PDB entry 6T5T | X-ray diffraction, 1.70 A resolution | chains A and S of the 3 polymer chains in the assembly

Chain A:
Molecule: Piwi protein AF_1318
Organism: Archaeoglobus fulgidus (strain ATCC 49558 / VC-16 / DSM 4304 / JCM 9628 / NBRC 100126)
Notes: fragment: Arhaeoglobus fulgidus Argonaute protein
Reference sequence: O28951 (PIWI_ARCFU); residue numbers follow UniProt; this construct covers 1-427
Sequence (441 residues; row label = number of the first residue in the row; numbers below 1 keep their minus sign (Met-13 is residue -13)):
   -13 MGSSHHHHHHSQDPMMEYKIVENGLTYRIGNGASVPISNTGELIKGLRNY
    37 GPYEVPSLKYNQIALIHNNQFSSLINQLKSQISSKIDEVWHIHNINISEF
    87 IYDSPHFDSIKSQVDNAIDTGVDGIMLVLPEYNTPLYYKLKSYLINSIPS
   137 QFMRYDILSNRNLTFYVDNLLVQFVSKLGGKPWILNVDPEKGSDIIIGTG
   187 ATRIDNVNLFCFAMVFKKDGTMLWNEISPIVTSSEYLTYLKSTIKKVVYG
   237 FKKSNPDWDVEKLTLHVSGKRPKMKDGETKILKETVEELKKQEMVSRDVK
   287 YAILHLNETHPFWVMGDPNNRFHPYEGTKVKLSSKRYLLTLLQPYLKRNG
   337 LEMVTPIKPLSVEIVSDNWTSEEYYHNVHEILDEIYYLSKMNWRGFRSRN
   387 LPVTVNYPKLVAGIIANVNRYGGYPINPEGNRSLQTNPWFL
Not modelled in the structure: -13 to 9, 303-309, 331-337
Construct notes: initiating methionine (-13); expression tag (-12 to 0)
Curated features (UniProtKB/Swiss-Prot):
  - region: Tyr118 to Tyr124 (Binds 5'-phosphorylated end of guide DNA), Arg147, Asn148 (Binds target DNA), Thr150 to Asn155 (Binds guide DNA)
  - binding site (a divalent metal cation): Gln159, Leu427

Chain S:
Molecule: 14-nt DNA strand
Notes: fragment: oligodeoxyribonucleotide
Sequence (14 nucleotides; row label = number of the first residue in the row):
     1 ATTGTGGCCACAAT

Chain A / chain S interface:
Contacting residue pairs - 13 pairs, chain A then chain S:
  Thr26(A) - DT14(S)  hydrogen bond to the phosphate
  Gly27(A) - DT14(S)  hydrogen bond to the sugar
  Ile30(A) - DT14(S)  base contact
  Arg147(A) - DC11(S)  base contact
  Arg147(A) - DA12(S)  base contact
  Arg147(A) - DA13(S)  base contact
  Phe151(A) - DA13(S)  base contact
  Phe151(A) - DT14(S)  base contact
  Asp154(A) - DT14(S)  hydrogen bond to the base
  Asn155(A) - DA13(S)  base contact
  Asn155(A) - DT14(S)  hydrogen bond to the base
  Arg383(A) - DA13(S)  hydrogen bond to the base
  Arg383(A) - DT14(S)  base contact
Other interface residues (no listed pair), chain A (9 interface residues in all): Phe382

Overview:
9 residues of chain A and 4 residues of chain S are in contact, with 5 hydrogen bonds. Polar contacts include
Asp154(A)-DT14(S), Asn155(A)-DT14(S) and Arg383(A)-DA13(S). UniProt lists divalent metal cation-binding
residues Gln159(A) and Leu427(A) on chain A.
Here chain A is Piwi protein AF_1318 (Archaeoglobus fulgidus (strain ATCC 49558 / VC-16 / DSM 4304 / JCM 9628
/ NBRC 100126)) and chain S is a 14-nt DNA strand. Entry 6T5T (Crystal structure of Archaeoglobus fulgidus
Argonaute protein with cognate DNA oligoduplex 5'-pATTGTGGCCACAAT) was determined by X-ray diffraction.
